2NVZ - chains C and K of the 13 polymer chains in the assembly; structure by X-ray diffraction, 4.30 A resolution (low resolution: residue-level contacts below are approximate; hydrogen-bond / salt-bridge calls are withheld).

# Chain C
Molecule: DNA-directed RNA polymerase II 45 kDa polypeptide
Organism: Saccharomyces cerevisiae
Notes: EC 2.7.7.6
Reference sequence: P16370 (RPB3_YEAST); residues 1-318 here = UniProt positions 1-318
Amino-acid sequence (318 residues; each row starts with the number of its first residue):
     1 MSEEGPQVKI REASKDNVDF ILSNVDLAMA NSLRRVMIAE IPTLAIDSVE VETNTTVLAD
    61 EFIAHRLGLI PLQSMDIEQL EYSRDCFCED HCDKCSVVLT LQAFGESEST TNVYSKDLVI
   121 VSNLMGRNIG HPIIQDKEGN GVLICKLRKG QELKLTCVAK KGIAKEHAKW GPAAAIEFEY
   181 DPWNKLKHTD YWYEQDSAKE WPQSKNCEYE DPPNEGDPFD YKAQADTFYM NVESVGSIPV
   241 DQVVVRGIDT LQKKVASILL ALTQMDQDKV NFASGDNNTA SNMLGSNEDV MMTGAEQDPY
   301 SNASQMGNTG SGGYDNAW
Unresolved in the structure: 1-2, 269-318
Bound ions: Zn2+: C86, C88, C92, C95
Swiss-Prot annotation at these positions:
  - binding site (Zn(2+)): C86, C88, C92, C95
  - modified residue: S2 (N-acetylserine)
  - natural variant: A30 (A30D: In mutant RPB3-1)
  - mutagenesis: K9 (K9E: Transcript termination readthrough)

# Chain K
Molecule: DNA-directed RNA polymerase II 13.6 kDa polypeptide
Organism: Saccharomyces cerevisiae
Notes: EC 2.7.7.6
Reference sequence: P38902 (RPB11_YEAST); residues 1-120 here = UniProt positions 1-120
Amino-acid sequence (120 residues; each row starts with the number of its first residue):
     1 MNAPDRFELF LLGEGESKLK IDPDTKAPNA VVITFEKEDH TLGNLIRAEL LNDRKVLFAA
    61 YKVEHPFFAR FKLRIQTTEG YDPKDALKNA CNSIINKLGA LKTNFETEWN LQTLAADDAF
Unresolved in the structure: 115-120
Swiss-Prot annotation at these positions:
  - mutagenesis: E108 (E108G/V: Transcript termination readthrough; E108K: Transcript termination readthrough. Lethal), L111 (L111P: Transcript termination readthrough), L114 (L114P: Transcript termination readthrough)

# How chain C and chain K interact
Contacting residue pairs (67; chain C residue first):
  E3(C) - N104(K)
  E4(C) - N96(K)
  E4(C) - A100(K)
  P6(C) - K97(K)
  P6(C) - N104(K)
  Q7(C) - N104(K)
  V8(C) - L101(K)
  V8(C) - E108(K)
  K9(C) - E108(K)
  I10(C) - E108(K)
  I10(C) - Q112(K)
  A13(C) - T113(K)
  A13(C) - L114(K)
  S14(C) - W109(K)
  S14(C) - L114(K)
  V18(C) - F105(K)
  V18(C) - W109(K)
  F20(C) - F105(K)
  D26(C) - A48(K)
  D26(C) - E49(K)
  D26(C) - K97(K)
  A28(C) - N44(K)
  A28(C) - L45(K)
  A28(C) - A48(K)
  M29(C) - L45(K)
  M29(C) - E49(K)
  S32(C) - T41(K)
  S32(C) - L45(K)
  R35(C) - D39(K)
  R35(C) - H40(K)
  R35(C) - T41(K)
  V36(C) - T41(K)
  E40(C) - D39(K)
  E40(C) - T41(K)
  R84(C) - F10(K)
  R84(C) - L11(K)
  I163(C) - F10(K)
  K165(C) - R6(K)
  K165(C) - L9(K)
  K165(C) - E38(K)
  K165(C) - D39(K)
  E166(C) - R6(K)
  E166(C) - F7(K)
  E166(C) - F10(K)
  H167(C) - R6(K)
  V240(C) - W109(K)
  D241(C) - W109(K)
  V244(C) - F105(K)
  V245(C) - K102(K)
  I248(C) - L98(K)
  I248(C) - L101(K)
  I248(C) - K102(K)
  D249(C) - K102(K)
  L251(C) - L98(K)
  Q252(C) - I95(K)
  Q252(C) - L98(K)
  Q252(C) - G99(K)
  K254(C) - E38(K)
  K254(C) - L42(K)
  V255(C) - C91(K)
  V255(C) - I95(K)
  I258(C) - L19(K)
  I258(C) - L42(K)
  I258(C) - C91(K)
  L259(C) - K88(K)
  L259(C) - N92(K)
  M265(C) - L19(K)
Other interface residues (no listed pair), chain C (41 interface residues in all): R11, K15, N31, S257, L262
Other interface residues (no listed pair), chain K (40 interface residues in all): S17, K18, I21, F35, K84, I94, E106

# In short
Chain C and chain K form an interface of 41 and 40 residues respectively. C86(C), C88(C), C92(C) and C95(C)
form the Zn2+ site. From UniProt: 4 Zn2+-binding residues and one mutagenesis site on chain C; 3 mutagenesis
sites on chain K.
Here chain C is DNA-directed RNA polymerase II 45 kDa polypeptide and chain K is DNA-directed RNA polymerase
II 13.6 kDa polypeptide, both from Saccharomyces cerevisiae. Entry 2NVZ (RNA Polymerase II elongation complex
with UTP, updated 11/2006) was determined by X-ray diffraction, deposited together with 2E2H, 2E2I, 2E2J,
2NVQ, 2NVT, 2NVX, 2NVY and 2YU9.
